Entry 7UJ0 (electron microscopy, 3.26 A resolution); this record covers chains A and B of the 14 polymer chains in the assembly.

== Chain A (and B) ==
Protein: ATP-dependent Clp protease ATP-binding subunit ClpA
Organism: Escherichia coli
Notes: chain B of this document is another copy of the same molecule, construct and numbering; everything in this record applies to it too
UniProtKB: A0A836NDF2 (A0A836NDF2_ECOLX); residue numbers follow UniProt; this construct covers 1-758
Chain sequence (758 residues; row label = number of the first residue in the row):
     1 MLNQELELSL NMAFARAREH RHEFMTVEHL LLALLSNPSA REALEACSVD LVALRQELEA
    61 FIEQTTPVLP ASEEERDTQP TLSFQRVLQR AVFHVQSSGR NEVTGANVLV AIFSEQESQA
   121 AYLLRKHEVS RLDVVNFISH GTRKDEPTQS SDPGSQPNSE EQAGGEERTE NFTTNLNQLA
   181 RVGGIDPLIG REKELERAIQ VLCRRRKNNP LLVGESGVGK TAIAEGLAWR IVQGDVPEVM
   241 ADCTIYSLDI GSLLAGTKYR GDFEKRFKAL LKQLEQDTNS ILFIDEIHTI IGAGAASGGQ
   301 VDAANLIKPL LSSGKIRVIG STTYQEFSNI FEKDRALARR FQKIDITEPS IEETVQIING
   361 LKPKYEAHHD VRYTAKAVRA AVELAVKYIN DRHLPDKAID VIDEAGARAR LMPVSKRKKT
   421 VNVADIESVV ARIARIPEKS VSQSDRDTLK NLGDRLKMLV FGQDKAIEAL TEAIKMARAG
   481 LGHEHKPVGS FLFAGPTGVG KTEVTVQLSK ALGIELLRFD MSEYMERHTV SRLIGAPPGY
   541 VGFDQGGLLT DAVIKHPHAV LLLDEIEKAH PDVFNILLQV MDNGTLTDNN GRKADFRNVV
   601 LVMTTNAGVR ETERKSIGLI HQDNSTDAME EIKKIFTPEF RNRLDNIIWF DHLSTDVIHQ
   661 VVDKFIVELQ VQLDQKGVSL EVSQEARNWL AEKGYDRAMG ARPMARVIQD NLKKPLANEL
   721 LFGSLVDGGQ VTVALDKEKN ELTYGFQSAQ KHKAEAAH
Disordered / not traced: 1-171, 749-758 (chain B: 1-169, 750-758)
Sequence notes: conflict Thr169 (Met in A0A836NDF2)
Ion coordination: Mg2+: Thr221, Asp285 (together with ATP-gamma-S)
Ligand contacts:
  - ADP (adenosine-5'-diphosphate): Leu459, Val460, Phe461, Gly498, Val499, Gly500, Thr502, Glu503, Leu653, Val661, Lys664, Phe665, Ala701, Arg702
  - ATP-gamma-S (AGS; phosphothiophosphoric acid-adenylate ester): Leu188, Ile189, Ser216, Gly217, Val218, Gly219, Lys220, Thr221, Ala222, Glu225, Ile357, Leu361, Pro395, Ile399

== How chain A and chain B interact ==
Residue-residue contacts (62):
  Arg260(A) - Gly298(B)
  Glu286(A) - Arg339(B)  salt bridge
  Ala296(A) - Gly298(B)
  Ala296(A) - Gly299(B)
  Ala296(A) - Gln300(B)
  Ser297(A) - Gly298(B)  hydrogen bond (side chain-backbone)
  Lys364(A) - Arg205(B)
  Tyr365(A) - Arg205(B)  hydrogen bond
  Tyr365(A) - Arg206(B)
  His368(A) - Arg205(B)
  Arg392(A) - Gln342(B)
  Asp400(A) - Arg204(B)  salt bridge
  Asp403(A) - Arg204(B)  salt bridge
  Asp403(A) - Arg205(B)
  Asp403(A) - Arg206(B)
  Glu404(A) - Arg197(B)  salt bridge
  Glu404(A) - Gln200(B)
  Glu404(A) - Val201(B)
  Glu404(A) - Arg204(B)  salt bridge
  Ala407(A) - Gln200(B)
  Ala407(A) - Cys203(B)  hydrophobic
  Arg410(A) - Cys203(B)
  Leu411(A) - Ile199(B)  hydrophobic
  Leu411(A) - Pro237(B)  hydrophobic
  Pro413(A) - Glu238(B)
  Arg432(A) - Lys193(B)
  Arg432(A) - Glu196(B)  salt bridge
  Ile433(A) - Arg197(B)
  Arg435(A) - Asp345(B)  salt bridge
  Ile436(A) - Lys193(B)
  Glu526(A) - Arg527(B)  salt bridge
  His528(A) - Arg527(B)
  Glu613(A) - Glu630(B)
  Arg614(A) - Glu630(B)  salt bridge
  Gln672(A) - Leu481(B)
  Gln672(A) - Gly482(B)  hydrogen bond (side chain-backbone)
  Leu673(A) - Leu481(B)  hydrophobic
  Gln675(A) - Lys439(B)
  Lys676(A) - Ala479(B)  hydrogen bond (side chain-backbone)
  Met699(A) - Asn642(B)  hydrogen bond
  Arg702(A) - Asn642(B)
  Arg702(A) - Arg643(B)
  Arg706(A) - Arg641(B)
  Arg706(A) - Asn642(B)  hydrogen bond (side chain-backbone)
  Arg706(A) - Leu644(B)
  Arg706(A) - Asp645(B)
  Gln709(A) - Met476(B)
  Gln709(A) - His483(B)  hydrogen bond
  Lys713(A) - Leu481(B)
  Lys713(A) - Gly482(B)
  Lys714(A) - Glu472(B)
  Lys714(A) - Met476(B)
  Ala717(A) - Lys475(B)
  Asn718(A) - Glu472(B)
  Asn718(A) - Lys475(B)  hydrogen bond
  Leu720(A) - Ala479(B)  hydrophobic
  Leu721(A) - Arg446(B)
  Leu721(A) - Leu449(B)  hydrophobic
  Leu721(A) - Lys475(B)
  Leu721(A) - Ala479(B)  hydrophobic
  Phe722(A) - Lys450(B)
  Phe722(A) - Lys475(B)
Interface residues without a listed pair, chain A (45 interface residues in all): Gln325, His369, Arg408, Met412, Ser522, Glu523, Leu716
Interface residues without a listed pair, chain B (41 interface residues in all): Val239, Arg335, Arg478, Asn575, Lys633

== Summary ==
45 residues of chain A face 41 of chain B across their interface; the contacts include 8 hydrogen bonds and 9
salt bridges. Polar contacts include Glu286(A)-Arg339(B), Asp400(A)-Arg204(B) and Asp403(A)-Arg204(B). Chain A
binds ATP-gamma-S and ADP. Thr221(A) and Asp285(A) form the Mg2+ site.
Both chains are ATP-dependent Clp protease ATP-binding subunit ClpA (Escherichia coli). Entry 7UJ0 (ClpAP
complex bound to ClpS N-terminal extension, class IIIb) was determined by electron microscopy, deposited
together with 7UIV, 7UIW, 7UIX, 7UIZ and 7UIY.
